Entry 3TKF (X-ray diffraction, 1.50 A resolution); this record covers chains A and B.

Chain A (and B):
Molecule: Transaldolase
Source organism: Francisella tularensis subsp. tularensis
Notes: EC 2.2.1.2; chain B of this document is another copy of the same molecule, construct and numbering; everything in this record applies to it too
UniProt: Q5NFX0 (Q5NFX0_FRATT); numbering as in UniProt (aligned over 1-321)
Amino-acid sequence (345 residues; row label = number of the first residue in the row; numbers below 1 keep their minus sign (Met-23 is residue -23)):
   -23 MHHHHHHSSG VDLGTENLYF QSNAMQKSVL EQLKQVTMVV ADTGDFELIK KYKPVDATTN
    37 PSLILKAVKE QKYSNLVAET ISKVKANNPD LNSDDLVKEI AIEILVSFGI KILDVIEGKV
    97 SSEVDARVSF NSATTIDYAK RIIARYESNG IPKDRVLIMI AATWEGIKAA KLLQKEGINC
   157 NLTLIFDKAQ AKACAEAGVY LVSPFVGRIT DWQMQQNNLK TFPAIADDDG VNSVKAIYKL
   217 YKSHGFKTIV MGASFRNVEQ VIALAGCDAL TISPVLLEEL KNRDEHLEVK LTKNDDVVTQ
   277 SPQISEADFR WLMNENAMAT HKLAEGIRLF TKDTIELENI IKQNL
Disordered / not traced: -23 to 1, 269-278 (chain B: -23 to 0, 269-276)
Differences from the reference sequence: expression tag (-23 to 0); engineered mutation Met135 (Lys in Q5NFX0)
Ligand contacts: D-altro-hept-2-ulose 7-phosphate (I22): Asp18, Thr34, Thr35, Asn36, Leu39, Met135, Asn157, Thr159, Ser179, Phe181, Arg184, Met227, Ala229, Ser230, Phe231, Arg232, Thr247, Phe306
What the authors report for this chain:
  - binding site for D-altro-hept-2-ulose 7-phosphate: Thr159, Ser230
  - catalytic residues: Thr159 (proposed by the authors, not directly observed)

Interface between chain A and chain B:
Contacting residue pairs (32; chain A residue first):
  Ala102(A) - Trp287(B)
  Arg103(A) - Trp287(B)
  Phe106(A) - Ala283(B)
  Phe106(A) - Arg286(B)
  Phe106(A) - Trp287(B)  hydrophobic
  Phe106(A) - Asn290(B)
  Glu141(A) - Arg286(B)  salt bridge
  Ala283(A) - Phe106(B)
  Arg286(A) - Phe106(B)
  Arg286(A) - Glu141(B)  salt bridge
  Arg286(A) - Arg286(B)
  Trp287(A) - Ala102(B)
  Trp287(A) - Arg103(B)
  Trp287(A) - Phe106(B)  hydrophobic
  Trp287(A) - Ile303(B)  hydrophobic
  Trp287(A) - Thr307(B)
  Asn290(A) - Phe106(B)
  Asn290(A) - Ala300(B)  hydrogen bond (side chain-backbone)
  Asn290(A) - Ile303(B)
  Asn290(A) - Arg304(B)  hydrogen bond (backbone-side chain)
  Glu291(A) - Arg304(B)
  Ala293(A) - Arg304(B)
  Thr296(A) - Thr296(B)
  Thr296(A) - Ala300(B)
  Ala300(A) - Asn290(B)  hydrogen bond (backbone-side chain)
  Ala300(A) - Thr296(B)
  Ile303(A) - Trp287(B)  hydrophobic
  Ile303(A) - Asn290(B)
  Arg304(A) - Asn290(B)  hydrogen bond (side chain-backbone)
  Arg304(A) - Glu291(B)
  Arg304(A) - Ala293(B)
  Thr307(A) - Trp287(B)
Other interface residues (no listed pair), chain A (17 interface residues in all): Asn107, Glu282
Other interface residues (no listed pair), chain B (17 interface residues in all): Asn107, Glu282

Overview:
The chain A/chain B interface involves 17 residues from each chain; the contacts include 4 hydrogen bonds and
2 salt bridges. Polar pairs include Glu141(A)-Arg286(B), Asn290(A)-Ala300(B) and Asn290(A)-Arg304(B). Bound to
chain A: D-altro-hept-2-ulose 7-phosphate. From the paper: the catalytic residue Thr159(A); a binding site for
D-altro-hept-2-ulose 7-phosphate at Thr159(A) and Ser230(A).
Both chains are Transaldolase (Francisella tularensis subsp. tularensis). Entry 3TKF (1.5 Angstrom Resolution
Crystal Structure of K135M Mutant of Transaldolase B (TalA) from Francisella tularensis in ...) was determined
by X-ray diffraction together with 4E0C, 3TNO, 3TK7 and 3TE9 from the same study.
